9EKF - chains B and D of the 9 polymer chains in the assembly; structure by electron microscopy, 2.68 A resolution.

[Chain B]
Molecule: Hemagglutinin
Organism: Influenza A virus
Chain sequence (576 residues; numbered -11 to 574; 10 numbers in that range are skipped by the numbering (no residue carries them; nothing is unmodelled there); the number before each row is that of its first residue; numbers below 1 keep their minus sign (Met-11 is residue -11)):
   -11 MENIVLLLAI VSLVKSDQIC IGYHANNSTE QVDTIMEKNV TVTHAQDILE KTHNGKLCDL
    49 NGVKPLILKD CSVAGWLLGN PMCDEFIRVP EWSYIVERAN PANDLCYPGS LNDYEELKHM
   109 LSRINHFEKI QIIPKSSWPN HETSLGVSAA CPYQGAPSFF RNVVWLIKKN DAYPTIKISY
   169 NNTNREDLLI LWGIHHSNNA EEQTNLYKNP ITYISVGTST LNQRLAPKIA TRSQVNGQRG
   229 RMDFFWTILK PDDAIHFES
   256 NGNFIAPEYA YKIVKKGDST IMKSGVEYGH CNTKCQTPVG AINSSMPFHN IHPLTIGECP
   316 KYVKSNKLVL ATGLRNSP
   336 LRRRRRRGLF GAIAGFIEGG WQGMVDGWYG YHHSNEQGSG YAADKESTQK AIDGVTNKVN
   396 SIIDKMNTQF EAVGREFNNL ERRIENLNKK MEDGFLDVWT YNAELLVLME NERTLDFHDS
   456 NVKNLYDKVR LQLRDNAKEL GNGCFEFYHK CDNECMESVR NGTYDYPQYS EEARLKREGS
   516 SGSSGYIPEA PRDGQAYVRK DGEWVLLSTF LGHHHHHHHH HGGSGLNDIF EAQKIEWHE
Disordered / not traced: -11 to 4, 336-343, 514-574
Cystine bridges: Cys8-Cys479, Cys46-Cys286, Cys59-Cys71, Cys290-Cys314, Cys486-Cys490
Covalent attachments: N-acetylglucosamine (NAG) linked to Asn14, Asn27, Asn298, Asn496
From the paper describing this entry:
  - post-translational modification sites: Asn169
  - binding site for N-acetyl-alpha-neuraminic acid: Val135, Ser136, Ala137, Trp153, His183, Leu194
  - binding site for beta-D-galactopyranose: Glu190, Gln226
  - binding site for N-acetylglucosamine: Gln222
  - specificity-determining residues: Gln226

[Chain D]
Molecule: Fab 65C6 Heavy Chain
Organism: Homo sapiens
Notes: antibody fragment or engineered binder
Chain sequence (237 residues; numbered 1 to 223 plus 14 insertion-coded residues; the number before each row is that of its first residue; a row labelled like 82A-82C holds insertion residues (82A, then the next letters in order)):
     1 EVQLVQSGAE VKKPGESLRI SCKGFAYSST YFWISWVRQM PGKGLEWMGR ID
   52A P
    53 TDSYINYSPS FQGHVTISVD RSISTVYLQW
82A-82C SSL
    83 KASDTAMYYC AYHRRGHF
100A-100J YGSGSAWDWF
   101 ESWGQGTLVT VSSASTKGPS VFPLAPSSKS TSGGTAALGC LVKDYFPEPV TVSWNSGALT
   161 SGVHTFPAVL QSSGLYSLSS VVTVPSSSLG TQTYICNVNH KPSNTKVDKK VESASCDKTH
   221 TCP
Disordered / not traced: 1, 106-223
Cystine bridges: Cys22-Cys92

[How chain B and chain D interact]
Pairs across the interface (36; chain B residue first):
  Ile118(B) with Ser100C(D)
  Gln119(B) with Ser100C(D); Gly100D(D), hydrogen bond (backbone-backbone)
  Ile120(B) with Phe100(D); Gly100D(D)
  Ile121(B) with Phe100(D), hydrophobic
  Pro122(B) with Phe100(D); Gly100D(D)
  Ser125(B) with Phe100(D)
  Asn128(B) with Tyr56(D); Asn58(D)
  Pro162(B) with Tyr56(D)
  Thr163(B) with Arg97(D), hydrogen bond (backbone-side chain)
  Lys165(B) with Tyr31(D); Asp52(D), salt bridge; Thr53(D), hydrogen bond; Asp54(D), salt bridge; Arg97(D); Gly98(D)
  Ile166(B) with Tyr31(D); Gly98(D); Phe100(D), hydrophobic
  Ser167(B) with Gly98(D), hydrogen bond (backbone-backbone); His99(D); Phe100(D), hydrogen bond (backbone-backbone)
  Tyr168(B) with Phe100(D); Tyr100A(D); Gly100B(D), hydrogen bond (side chain-backbone)
  Asn169(B) with Phe100(D), hydrogen bond (backbone-backbone); Tyr100A(D); Gly100B(D); Trp100G(D)
  Thr171(B) with Gly100B(D), hydrogen bond (side chain-backbone)
  His244(B) with Tyr31(D)
  Phe245(B) with Tyr31(D)
  Glu246(B) with Tyr31(D)
Also at the interface, not in a pair above, chain B (19 interface residues in all): Asn172
Also at the interface, not in a pair above, chain D (16 interface residues in all): Arg50

[In short]
19 residues of chain B and 16 residues of chain D are in contact, with 8 hydrogen bonds and 2 salt bridges.
Polar pairs include Lys165(B)-Asp52(D), Lys165(B)-Asp54(D) and Thr163(B)-Arg97(D). From the paper: a binding
site for N-acetyl-alpha-neuraminic acid at Val135(B), Ser136(B) and Ala137(B) among others; a binding site for
beta-D-galactopyranose at Glu190(B) and Gln226(B).
Here chain B is Hemagglutinin (Influenza A virus) and chain D is Fab 65C6 Heavy Chain (Homo sapiens). Entry
9EKF (CryoEM structure of H5N1 A/Texas/37/2024 HA bound to Fab 65C6 and an auto glycan occupying the ...) was
determined by electron microscopy.
